8YN3 - chains A and N of the 5 polymer chains in the assembly; structure by electron microscopy, 2.56 A resolution.

== Chain A ==
Name: Engineered guanine nucleotide, binding protein G(s) subunit alpha
Organism: synthetic construct
Chain sequence (246 residues; numbered 1 to 394; 148 numbers in that range are skipped by the numbering (no residue carries them; nothing is unmodelled there); the number before each row is that of its first residue):
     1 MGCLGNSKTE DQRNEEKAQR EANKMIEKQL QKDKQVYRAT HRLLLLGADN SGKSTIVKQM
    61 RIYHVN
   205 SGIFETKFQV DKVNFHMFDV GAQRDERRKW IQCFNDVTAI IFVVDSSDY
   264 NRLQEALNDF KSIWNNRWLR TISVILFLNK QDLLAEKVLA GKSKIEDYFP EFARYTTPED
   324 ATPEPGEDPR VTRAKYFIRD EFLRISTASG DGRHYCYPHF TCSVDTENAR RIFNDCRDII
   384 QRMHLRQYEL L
Not modelled in the structure: 1-8, 59-61

== Chain N ==
Name: Nanobody Nb35
Organism: synthetic construct
Notes: antibody fragment or engineered binder
Chain sequence (138 residues; each row starts with the number of its first residue):
     1 QVQLQESGGG LVQPGGSLRL SCAASGFTFS NYKMNWVRQA PGKGLEWVSD ISQSGASISY
    61 TGSVKGRFTI SRDNAKNTLY LQMNSLKPED TAVYYCARCP APFTRDCFDV TSTTYAYRGQ
   121 GTQVTVSSHH HHHHEPEA
Not modelled in the structure: 129-138
Cystine bridges: Cys22-Cys96, Cys99-Cys107

== Chain A / chain N interface ==
Pairs across the interface (29; chain A residue first):
  Arg228(A) - Thr114(N)
  Asp229(A) - Asp109(N)
  Asp229(A) - Ser112(N)
  Asp229(A) - Thr113(N)  hydrogen bond (side chain-backbone)
  Glu230(A) - Asp109(N)
  Glu230(A) - Ser112(N)
  Glu230(A) - Thr114(N)
  Glu230(A) - Tyr115(N)
  Arg231(A) - Phe108(N)
  Arg231(A) - Asp109(N)  hydrogen bond (backbone-side chain)
  Arg232(A) - Pro100(N)
  Arg232(A) - Phe108(N)
  Arg232(A) - Asp109(N)  salt bridge
  Arg232(A) - Tyr115(N)
  Arg232(A) - Tyr117(N)
  Gln267(A) - Trp47(N)
  Gln267(A) - Thr61(N)
  Asn271(A) - Trp47(N)
  Ser275(A) - Asp106(N)
  Ser275(A) - Cys107(N)  hydrogen bond (side chain-backbone)
  Ser275(A) - Phe108(N)
  Asn278(A) - Arg105(N)  hydrogen bond
  Asn278(A) - Asp106(N)
  Asn279(A) - Asp106(N)
  Asn279(A) - Phe108(N)
  Tyr311(A) - Gly62(N)
  Tyr311(A) - Ser63(N)
  Pro313(A) - Gly62(N)
  Ser352(A) - Arg105(N)
Other interface residues (no listed pair), chain A (16 interface residues in all): Ile235, Ile276, Asp310

== In short ==
16 residues of chain A and 15 residues of chain N are in contact; the contacts include 4 hydrogen bonds and 1
salt bridge. Polar contacts include Arg232(A)-Asp109(N), Asp229(A)-Thr113(N) and Arg231(A)-Asp109(N).
Chain A is Engineered guanine nucleotide, binding protein G(s) subunit alpha and chain N is Nanobody Nb35,
both from synthetic construct; the structure, Cryo-EM structure of histamine H2 receptor in complex with
histamine and miniGs, was determined by electron microscopy, deposited together with 8YN2, 8YN4, 8YN5, 8YN6,
8YN7, 8YN8, 8YN9 and 8YNA.
